PDB entry 1KWK | X-ray diffraction, 2.20 A resolution | chain A

Chain A:
Molecule: Beta-galactosidase
Source organism: Thermus thermophilus
Notes: EC 3.2.1.23
UniProtKB: O69315 (O69315_9DEIN); residue numbers follow UniProt; this construct covers 1-645
Chain sequence (645 residues; each row starts with the number of its first residue):
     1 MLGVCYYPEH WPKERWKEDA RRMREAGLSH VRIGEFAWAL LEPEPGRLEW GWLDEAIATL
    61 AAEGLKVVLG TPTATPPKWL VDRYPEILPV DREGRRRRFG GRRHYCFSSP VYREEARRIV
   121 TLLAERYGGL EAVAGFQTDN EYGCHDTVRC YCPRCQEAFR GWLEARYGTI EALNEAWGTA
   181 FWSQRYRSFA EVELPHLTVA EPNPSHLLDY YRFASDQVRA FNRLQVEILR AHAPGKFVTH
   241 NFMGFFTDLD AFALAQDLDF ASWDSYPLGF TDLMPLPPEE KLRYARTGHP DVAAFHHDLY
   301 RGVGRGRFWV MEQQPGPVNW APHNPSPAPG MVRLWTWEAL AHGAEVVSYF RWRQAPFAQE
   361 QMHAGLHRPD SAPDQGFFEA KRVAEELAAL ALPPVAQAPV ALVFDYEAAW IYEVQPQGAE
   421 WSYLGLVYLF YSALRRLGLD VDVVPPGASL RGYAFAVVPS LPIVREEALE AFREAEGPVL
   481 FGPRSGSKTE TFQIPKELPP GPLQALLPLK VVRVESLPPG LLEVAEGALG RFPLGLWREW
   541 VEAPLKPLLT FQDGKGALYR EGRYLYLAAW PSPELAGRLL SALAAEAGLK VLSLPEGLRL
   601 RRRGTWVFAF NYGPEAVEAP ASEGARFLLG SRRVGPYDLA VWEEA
Not modelled in the structure: 645
Swiss-Prot annotation at these positions:
  - active site: Glu-141 (Proton donor), Glu-312 (Nucleophile)
  - binding site (substrate): Arg-102, Asn-140, Trp-320, Glu-360 to His-363
  - binding site (Zn(2+)): Cys-106, Cys-150, Cys-152, Cys-155
Ion coordination: Zn2+: Cys-106, Cys-150, Cys-152
Residues lining bound ligands: beta-D-galactopyranose (GAL): Phe-36, Arg-102, Asn-140, Glu-141, Trp-182, Asn-241, Asp-264, Tyr-266, Glu-312, Val-318, Trp-320, Phe-350, Glu-360, His-363

Overview:
Chain A binds beta-D-galactopyranose. The Zn2+ site is built by Cys-106, Cys-150 and Cys-152. From UniProt:
active-site residues Glu-141 and Glu-312, 7 substrate-binding residues and 4 Zn2+-binding residues.
Chain A is Beta-galactosidase (Thermus thermophilus); the structure, Crystal structure of Thermus thermophilus
A4 beta-galactosidase in complex with galactose, was determined by X-ray diffraction together with 1KWG from
the same study.
